PDB entry 4XRO | X-ray diffraction, 2.01 A resolution | chain A

# Chain A
Protein: Capsid protein p24
From: Human immunodeficiency virus type 1 group M subtype B (isolate NY5)
UniProtKB: P12493 (GAG_HV1N5); residues 1-231 here correspond to UniProt positions 133-363 (UniProt number = residue number + 132)
Amino-acid sequence (231 residues; numbered 1 to 231; the number before each row is that of its first residue):
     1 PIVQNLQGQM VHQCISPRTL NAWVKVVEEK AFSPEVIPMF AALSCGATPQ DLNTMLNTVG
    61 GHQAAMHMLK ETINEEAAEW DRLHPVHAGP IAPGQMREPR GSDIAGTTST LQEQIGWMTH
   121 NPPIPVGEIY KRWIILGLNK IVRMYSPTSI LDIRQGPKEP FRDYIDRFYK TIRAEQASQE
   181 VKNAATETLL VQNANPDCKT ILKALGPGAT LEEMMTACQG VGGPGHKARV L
Unresolved in the structure: 178-185, 220-231
Construct notes: engineered mutation Cys14 (Ala146 in P12493), Ala41 (Ser173 in P12493), Cys45 (Glu177 in P12493), His67 (Gln199 in P12493), Ile165 (Val297 in P12493), Ile172 (Leu304 in P12493), Ala184 (Trp316 in P12493), Ala185 (Met317 in P12493)
Disulfide bonds: Cys14-Cys45, Cys198-Cys218
Swiss-Prot annotation at these positions:
  - region: Asn57 to Gln95 (Interaction with human PPIA/CYPA and NUP153), Pro85 to Pro93 (PPIA/CYPA-binding loop)
  - site: Leu231 (Cleavage)
  - modified residue: Ser16 (Phosphoserine)

# Summary
Chain A is Capsid protein p24 (Human immunodeficiency virus type 1 group M subtype B (isolate NY5)); the
structure, Disulfide stabilized HIV-1 CA hexamer 4mut (S41A, Q67H, V165I, L172I), was determined by X-ray
diffraction together with 4XRQ from the same study.
